Entry 8H6C (X-ray diffraction, 2.50 A resolution); this record covers chains C and A of the 8 polymer chains in the assembly.

Chain C (and A):
Name: Histone acetyltransferase KAT2A
Source organism: Homo sapiens
Notes: EC 2.3.1.48, 2.3.1.-; chain A of this document is another copy of the same molecule, construct and numbering; everything in this record applies to it too
Reference sequence: Q92830 (KAT2A_HUMAN); residue numbers follow UniProt; this construct covers 497-662
Sequence (166 residues; each row starts with the number of its first residue):
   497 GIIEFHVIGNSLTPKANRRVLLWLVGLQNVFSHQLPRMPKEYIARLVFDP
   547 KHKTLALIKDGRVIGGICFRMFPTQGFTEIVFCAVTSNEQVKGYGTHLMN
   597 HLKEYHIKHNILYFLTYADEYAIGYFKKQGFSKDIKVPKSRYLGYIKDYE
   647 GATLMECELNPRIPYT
Disordered / not traced: 497, 509-511 (chain A: 508-511)
Ligand contacts: malonyl-coenzyme A (MLC): Gln530, Leu531, Met534, Ile576, Val577, Phe578, Cys579, Ala580, Val581, Glu585, Gln586, Val587, Lys588, Gly589, Tyr590, Gly591, Thr592, Thr612, Tyr613, Tyr617, Ala618, Gly620, Tyr621, Phe622, Lys624, Tyr645
UniProt features mapped onto this chain:
  - region: Leu639 to Ala648 (Loop 3)
  - active site: Glu575 (Proton donor/acceptor)
  - binding site (acetyl-CoA): Cys579 to Val581, Gln586 to Thr592, Tyr617
  - binding site (succinyl-CoA): Cys579 to Val581, Gln586 to Thr592, Tyr617
  - modified residue: Lys549 (N6-acetyllysine)
  - mutagenesis: Lys549 (K549Q: Mimics acetylation; reduced ability to acetylate and inhibit PPARGC1A. Strongly reduced ability to acetylate and inhibit PPARGC1A; when associated with A-307 and A-735), Met567 (M567A: Reduced ability to acetylate and inhibit PPARGC1A), Glu575 (E575A: Catalytically dead mutant; abolished acyltransferase activity; when associated with A-615), Tyr601 (Y601F: Reduced ability to acetylate and inhibit PPARGC1A), Asp615 (D615A: Catalytically dead mutant; abolished acyltransferase activity; when associated with A-575), Tyr621 to Phe622 (Abolised protein acetyltransferase activity), Tyr645 (Y645A: Reduced histone succinylation without affecting histone acetylation. Reduced gene expression)
Reported in the primary citation:
  - mutagenesis - Y645A: unchanged binding to malonyl-coenzyme A
  - mutagenesis - Y645A: decreased binding to succinyl-CoA

How chain C and chain A interact:
Residue-residue contacts (27; chain C residue first):
  Thr570(C) with Tyr641(A), hydrogen bond (backbone-side chain)
  Gln571(C) with Tyr641(A)
  Gly572(C) with Gly640(A); Tyr641(A)
  Ile603(C) with Arg541(A), hydrogen bond (backbone-side chain)
  Lys604(C) with Arg541(A)
  Asn606(C) with Arg541(A); Leu542(A); Asp545(A)
  Tyr609(C) with Leu639(A); Gly640(A)
  Lys632(C) with Asp644(A), salt bridge
  Pro634(C) with Ser636(A)
  Ser636(C) with Ser636(A)
  Arg637(C) with Ser636(A), hydrogen bond (side chain-backbone); Leu639(A), hydrogen bond (side chain-backbone); Tyr641(A), hydrogen bond
  Glu654(C) with Asp644(A)
  Asn656(C) with Tyr645(A)
  Pro657(C) with Tyr538(A); Arg541(A), hydrogen bond (backbone-side chain); Lys643(A); Tyr645(A)
  Arg658(C) with Met534(A), hydrogen bond; Pro535(A); Tyr538(A); Tyr645(A), hydrogen bond
Other interface residues (no listed pair), chain C (18 interface residues in all): Pro569, Leu608, Val633
Other interface residues (no listed pair), chain A (14 interface residues in all): His548

In short:
18 residues of chain C and 14 residues of chain A are in contact, with 8 hydrogen bonds and 1 salt bridge.
Polar pairs include Lys632(C)-Asp644(A), Thr570(C)-Tyr641(A) and Ile603(C)-Arg541(A). Chain C binds
malonyl-coenzyme A. The paper reports that Y645A of chain C reduces binding to succinyl-CoA; Y645A of chain C
leaves binding to malonyl-coenzyme A unchanged.
Chain C and chain A are both Histone acetyltransferase KAT2A (Homo sapiens); the structure, Crystal structure
of human GCN5 histone acetyltransferase domain bound with malonyl-CoA, was determined by X-ray diffraction,
deposited together with 8H65, 8H66 and 8H6D.
